Entry 8OSK (electron microscopy, 3.60 A resolution); this record covers chains G and J of the 12 polymer chains in the assembly.

== Chain G ==
Protein: Histone H2A type 1-B/E
Source organism: Homo sapiens
Reference sequence: P04908 (H2A1B_HUMAN); residues 0-129 here correspond to UniProt positions 1-130 (UniProt number = residue number + 1)
Chain sequence (133 residues; numbered -3 to 129; the number before each row is that of its first residue; numbers below 1 keep their minus sign (Gly-3 is residue -3)):
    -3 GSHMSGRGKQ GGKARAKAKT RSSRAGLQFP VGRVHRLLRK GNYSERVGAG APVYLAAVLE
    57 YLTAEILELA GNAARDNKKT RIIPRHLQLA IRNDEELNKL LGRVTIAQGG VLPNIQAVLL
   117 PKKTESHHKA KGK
Disordered / not traced: -3 to 14, 119-129
Differences from the reference sequence: expression tag (-3 to -1)
Swiss-Prot annotation at these positions:
  - modified residue: Ser1 (N-acetylserine), Arg3 (Citrulline), Lys5 (N6-(2-hydroxyisobutyryl)lysine), Lys9 (N6-(2-hydroxyisobutyryl)lysine), Lys13 (N6-(beta-hydroxybutyryl)lysine), Lys36 (N6-(2-hydroxyisobutyryl)lysine), Lys74 (N6-(2-hydroxyisobutyryl)lysine), Lys75 (N6-(2-hydroxyisobutyryl)lysine), Lys95 (N6-(2-hydroxyisobutyryl)lysine), Gln104 (N5-methylglutamine), Lys118 (N6-(2-hydroxyisobutyryl)lysine), Lys119 (N6-crotonyllysine), Thr120 (Phosphothreonine), Lys125 (N6-crotonyllysine)
  - cross-link (Glycyl lysine isopeptide (Lys-Gly)): Lys13 (interchain with G-Cter in ubiquitin), Lys15 (interchain with G-Cter in ubiquitin), Lys119 (interchain with G-Cter in ubiquitin)

== Chain J ==
Molecule: 153-nt DNA strand
Sequence (153 nucleotides; row label = number of the first residue in the row; numbers below 1 keep their minus sign (DA-2 is residue -2)):
    -2 ATCACAGGAT GTATGCACGT GACCCGTGCC TGGAGACTAG GGAGTAATCC CCTTGGCGGT
    58 TAAAACGCGG GGGACAGCGC GTACGTGCGT TTAAGCGGTG CTAGAGCTGT CTACGACCAA
   118 TTGAGCGGCC TGCAGACCGG GATTCTCCAG GAT
Disordered / not traced: -2 to 1, 126-150

== Interface between chain G and chain J ==
Pairs across the interface (12):
  Lys15(G) - DA31(J)  phosphate contact
  Lys15(G) - DG32(J)  hydrogen bond to the phosphate
  Thr16(G) - DA31(J)  phosphate contact
  Arg17(G) - DA31(J)  salt bridge to the phosphate
  Arg20(G) - DG32(J)  salt bridge to the phosphate
  Gly28(G) - DG30(J)  phosphate contact
  Gly28(G) - DA31(J)  phosphate contact
  Arg29(G) - DG30(J)  phosphate contact
  Arg32(G) - DG29(J)  hydrogen bond to the phosphate
  Arg32(G) - DG30(J)  salt bridge to the phosphate
  Arg77(G) - DA19(J)  phosphate contact
  Arg77(G) - DC20(J)  salt bridge to the phosphate

== Summary ==
The interface between chain G and chain J involves 8 residues on one side and 6 on the other; the contacts
include 2 hydrogen bonds and 4 salt bridges. Polar pairs include Lys15(G)-DG32(J), Arg32(G)-DG29(J) and
Arg17(G)-DA31(J).
Chain G is Histone H2A type 1-B/E (Homo sapiens) and chain J is a 153-nt DNA strand; the structure, Cryo-EM
structure of CLOCK-BMAL1 bound to a nucleosomal E-box at position SHL+5.8 (composite map), was determined by
electron microscopy (same publication as 8OSJ, 8OSL, 8OTS and 8OTT).
